PDB entry 9UX0 | X-ray diffraction, 2.49 A resolution | chains B and C of the 3 polymer chains in the assembly

# Chain B (and C)
Protein: CesT family type III secretion system chaperone
Organism: Vibrio parahaemolyticus
Notes: chain C of this document is another copy of the same molecule, construct and numbering; everything in this record applies to it too
UniProtKB: Q87P37 (Q87P37_VIBPA); numbering as in UniProt (aligned over 1-152)
Amino-acid sequence (157 residues; numbered -4 to 152; the number before each row is that of its first residue; numbers below 1 keep their minus sign (Gly-4 is residue -4)):
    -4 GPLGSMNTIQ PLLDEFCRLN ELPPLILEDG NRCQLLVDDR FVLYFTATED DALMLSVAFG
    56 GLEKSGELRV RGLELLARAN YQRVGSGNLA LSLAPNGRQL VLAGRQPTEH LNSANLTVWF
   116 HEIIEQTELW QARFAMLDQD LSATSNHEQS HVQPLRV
Not modelled in the structure: -4 to 4, 135-152 (chain C: -4 to 1, 135-152)
Construct notes: expression tag (-4 to 0)

# Chain B / chain C interface
Residue-residue contacts (48; chain B residue first):
  Asp45(B) - Gly80(C)
  Arg64(B) - Glu69(C)  salt bridge
  Val65(B) - Val65(C)  hydrophobic
  Leu68(B) - Val65(C)  hydrophobic
  Leu68(B) - Leu68(C)
  Leu68(B) - Glu69(C)
  Leu68(B) - Ala72(C)  hydrophobic
  Glu69(B) - Arg64(C)  salt bridge
  Glu69(B) - Leu68(C)
  Leu71(B) - Ala72(C)  hydrophobic
  Ala72(B) - Leu68(C)  hydrophobic
  Ala72(B) - Leu71(C)  hydrophobic
  Ala72(B) - Ser87(C)
  Ala72(B) - Leu88(C)  hydrogen bond (backbone-backbone)
  Arg73(B) - Arg64(C)
  Arg73(B) - Leu88(C)
  Arg73(B) - Gly92(C)
  Asn75(B) - Asn75(C)
  Asn75(B) - Leu86(C)
  Asn75(B) - Ser87(C)
  Tyr76(B) - Ser87(C)
  Tyr76(B) - Leu88(C)
  Tyr76(B) - Pro90(C)
  Arg78(B) - Arg100(C)
  Asn83(B) - Arg78(C)  hydrogen bond (backbone-side chain)
  Asn83(B) - Gly82(C)
  Asn83(B) - Asn83(C)
  Asn83(B) - Gly99(C)
  Asn83(B) - Arg100(C)  hydrogen bond (side chain-backbone)
  Ala85(B) - Arg78(C)
  Leu86(B) - Asn75(C)
  Ser87(B) - Ala72(C)
  Ser87(B) - Asn75(C)  hydrogen bond (side chain-backbone)
  Ser87(B) - Tyr76(C)
  Leu88(B) - Ala72(C)  hydrogen bond (backbone-backbone)
  Leu88(B) - Arg73(C)
  Leu88(B) - Tyr76(C)
  Pro90(B) - Tyr76(C)
  Gly92(B) - Arg73(C)
  Val96(B) - Tyr76(C)  hydrophobic
  Ala98(B) - Arg78(C)  hydrogen bond (backbone-side chain)
  Arg100(B) - Arg78(C)  hydrogen bond (side chain-backbone)
  Arg100(B) - Gly80(C)  hydrogen bond (side chain-backbone)
  Arg100(B) - Ser81(C)
  Arg100(B) - Gly82(C)
  Gln101(B) - His105(C)
  His105(B) - Glu104(C)
  His105(B) - His105(C)
Other interface residues (no listed pair), chain B (27 interface residues in all): Met49, Gly82, Gly99, Pro102
Other interface residues (no listed pair), chain C (30 interface residues in all): Asp45, Gln77, Leu84, Ala85, Ala89, Val96, Gln101

# Summary
27 residues of chain B and 30 residues of chain C are in contact; the contacts include 8 hydrogen bonds and 2
salt bridges. Polar pairs include Arg64(B)-Glu69(C), Asn83(B)-Arg78(C) and Asn83(B)-Arg100(C).
Chain B and chain C are both CesT family type III secretion system chaperone (Vibrio parahaemolyticus); the
structure, Crystal structure of the virulence effector VepA in complex with its secretion chaperone VecA, was
determined by X-ray diffraction together with 9UWZ from the same study.
